Entry 3QML (X-ray diffraction, 2.31 A resolution); this record covers chains A and C.

# Chain A
Protein: 78 kDa glucose-regulated protein homolog
Source organism: Saccharomyces cerevisiae
UniProtKB: P16474 (GRP78_YEAST); residues 43-426 here = UniProt positions 43-426
Sequence (390 residues; each row starts with the number of its first residue):
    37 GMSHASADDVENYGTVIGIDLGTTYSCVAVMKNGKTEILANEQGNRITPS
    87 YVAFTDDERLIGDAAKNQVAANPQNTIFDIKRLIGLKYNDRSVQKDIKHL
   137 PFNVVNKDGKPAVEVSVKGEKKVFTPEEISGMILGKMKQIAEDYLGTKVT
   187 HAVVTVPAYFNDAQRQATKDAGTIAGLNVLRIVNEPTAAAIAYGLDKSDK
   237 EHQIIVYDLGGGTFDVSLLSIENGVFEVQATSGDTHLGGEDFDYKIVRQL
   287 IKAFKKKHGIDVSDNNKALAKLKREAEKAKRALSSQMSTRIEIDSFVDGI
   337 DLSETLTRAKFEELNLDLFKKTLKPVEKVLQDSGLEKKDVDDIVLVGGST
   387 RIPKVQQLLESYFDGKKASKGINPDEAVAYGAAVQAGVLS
Not modelled in the structure: 37-47, 425-426
Differences from the reference sequence: expression tag (37-42)
Swiss-Prot annotation at these positions:
  - binding site (ATP): Gly58 to Tyr61, Lys117, Gly247 to Thr249, Glu313 to Ser320, Gly384 to Arg387

# Chain C
Protein: Nucleotide exchange factor SIL1
Source organism: Saccharomyces cerevisiae
UniProtKB: Q08199 (SIL1_YEAST); numbering as in UniProt (aligned over 113-421)
Sequence (315 residues; row label = number of the first residue in the row):
   107 GMSHASSSEDMKASPGDYEFSSDFKEMRNIIDSNPTLSSQDIARLEDSFD
   157 RIMEFAHDYKHGYKIITHEFALLANLSLNENLPLTLRELSTRVITSCLRN
   207 NPPVVEFINESFPNFKSKIMAALSNLNDSNHRSSNILIKRYLSILNELPV
   257 TSEDLPIYSTVVLQNVYERNNKDKQLQIKVLELISKILKADMYENDDTNL
   307 ILFKRNAENWSSNLQEWANEFQEMVQNKSIDELHTRTFFDTLYNLKKIFK
   357 SDITINKGFLNWLAQQCKARQSNLDNGLQERDTEQDSFDKKLIDSRHLIF
   407 GNPMAHRIKNFRDEL
Not modelled in the structure: 107-121, 236-237, 262-263, 301-319, 407-421
Differences from the reference sequence: expression tag (107-112)
Swiss-Prot annotation at these positions:
  - motif: Arg418 to Leu421 (Prevents secretion from ER)
  - glycosylation (N-linked (GlcNAc...) asparagine): Asn181, Asn215, Asn233, Asn315, Asn333
  - mutagenesis: Phe365 to Leu369 (Abrogates interaction with KAR2)

# Interface between chain A and chain C
Contacting residue pairs - 46 pairs, chain A then chain C:
  Glu78(A) - Asp123(C)
  Gln79(A) - Glu125(C)
  Gln79(A) - Lys170(C)  hydrogen bond (backbone-side chain)
  Asn81(A) - Lys170(C)  hydrogen bond
  Asn103(A) - Phe161(C)
  Asn103(A) - His167(C)  hydrogen bond
  Lys303(A) - Asp156(C)  salt bridge
  Lys303(A) - Glu160(C)
  Ala306(A) - Glu160(C)
  Lys307(A) - His163(C)
  Arg310(A) - Glu160(C)  salt bridge
  Arg310(A) - Phe161(C)
  Arg310(A) - His163(C)
  Arg310(A) - Asp164(C)  salt bridge
  Glu311(A) - His163(C)  salt bridge
  Glu311(A) - Ser202(C)
  Lys314(A) - His163(C)  hydrogen bond (side chain-backbone)
  Lys314(A) - Ser202(C)  hydrogen bond (side chain-backbone)
  Lys314(A) - Arg205(C)  hydrogen bond (side chain-backbone)
  Lys314(A) - Asn206(C)
  Arg317(A) - Tyr165(C)
  Ala318(A) - Asn206(C)
  Met323(A) - Thr389(C)
  Met323(A) - Glu390(C)
  Ser324(A) - Leu339(C)
  Ser324(A) - Glu390(C)  hydrogen bond
  Thr325(A) - Asn206(C)  hydrogen bond
  Thr325(A) - Leu339(C)
  Arg326(A) - Asn206(C)  hydrogen bond (backbone-side chain)
  Arg326(A) - Asp337(C)  salt bridge
  Arg326(A) - Leu339(C)
  Arg326(A) - His340(C)  hydrogen bond
  Glu328(A) - Arg205(C)  salt bridge
  Glu328(A) - Lys285(C)  salt bridge
  Ile329(A) - His163(C)
  Asp330(A) - Arg198(C)
  Asp330(A) - Thr201(C)  hydrogen bond
  Asp330(A) - Arg205(C)  salt bridge
  Asp330(A) - Arg246(C)  salt bridge
  Ser331(A) - Arg198(C)
  Asp337(A) - Arg246(C)  salt bridge
  Asp337(A) - Gln281(C)
  Thr341(A) - Asp337(C)
  Thr341(A) - Leu339(C)
  Thr343(A) - Asp388(C)
  Ala345(A) - Asp388(C)
Interface residues without a listed pair, chain A (27 interface residues in all): Asp99, Ala315, Leu352
Interface residues without a listed pair, chain C (32 interface residues in all): Tyr124, Met159, Asn207, Ser249, Glu288, Arg342, Glu386, Arg387

# In short
Chain A and chain C form an interface of 27 and 32 residues respectively, with 11 hydrogen bonds and 10 salt
bridges. Polar contacts include Lys303(A)-Asp156(C), Arg310(A)-Glu160(C) and Arg310(A)-Asp164(C). From
UniProt: 20 ATP-binding residues on chain A; 5 mutagenesis sites on chain C.
Here chain A is 78 kDa glucose-regulated protein homolog and chain C is Nucleotide exchange factor SIL1, both
from Saccharomyces cerevisiae. Entry 3QML (The structural analysis of Sil1-Bip complex reveals the mechanism
for Sil1 to function as a novel ...) was determined by X-ray diffraction together with 3QFP and 3QFU from the
same study.
